PDB entry 7T5K | X-ray diffraction, 2.25 A resolution | chains A and B

# Chain A (and B)
Molecule: Dihydroorotate dehydrogenase (quinone)
Source organism: Escherichia coli K-12
Notes: EC 1.3.5.2; engineered mutation(s): 0; chain B of this document is another copy of the same molecule, construct and numbering; everything in this record applies to it too
Reference sequence: P0A7E1 (PYRD_ECOLI); residues 1-336 here = UniProt positions 1-336
Amino-acid sequence (368 residues; numbered -31 to 336; the number before each row is that of its first residue; numbers below 1 keep their minus sign (His-31 is residue -31)):
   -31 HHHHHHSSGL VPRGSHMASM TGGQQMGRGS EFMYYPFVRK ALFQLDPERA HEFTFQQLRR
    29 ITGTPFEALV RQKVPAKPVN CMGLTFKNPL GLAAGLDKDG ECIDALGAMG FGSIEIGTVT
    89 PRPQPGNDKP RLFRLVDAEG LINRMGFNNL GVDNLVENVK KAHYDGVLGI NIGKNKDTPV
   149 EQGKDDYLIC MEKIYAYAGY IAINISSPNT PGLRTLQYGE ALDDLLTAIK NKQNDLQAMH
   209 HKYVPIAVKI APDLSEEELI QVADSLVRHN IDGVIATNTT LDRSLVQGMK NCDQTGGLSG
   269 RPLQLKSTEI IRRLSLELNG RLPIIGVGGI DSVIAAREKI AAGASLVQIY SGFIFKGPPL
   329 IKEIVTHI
Not modelled in the structure: -31 to 1
Sequence notes: expression tag (-31 to 0)
UniProt features mapped onto this chain:
  - active site: Ser175 (Nucleophile)
  - binding site (FMN): Ala62 to Lys66, Thr86, Asn139, Asn172, Lys217, Thr245, Gly268, Gly297, Tyr318, Ser319
  - binding site (substrate): Lys66, Asn111 to Phe115, Asn172, Asn177, Asn246, Thr247
  - mutagenesis: Ser175 (S175A: Almost no activity; S175C: 500-fold reduction in activity)
Ligand contacts:
  - FMN (flavin mononucleotide): Ala61, Ala62, Gly63, Lys66, Gly85, Thr86, Leu100, Leu109, Asn111, Met113, Asn139, Asn172, Lys217, Thr245, Asn246, Thr247, Ser267, Gly268, Leu271, Val295, Gly296, Gly297, Ile298, Ile317, Tyr318, Ser319
  - 2-heptyl-4-hydroxy quinoline N-oxide (HQO): Tyr3, Leu10, Phe11, Pro15, Ala18, His19, Thr22, Leu64, Leu100, Arg102, Leu109, Tyr318, Phe321, Ile322, Pro326
  - orotic acid (ORO): Lys66, Thr86, Asn111, Arg112, Met113, Gly114, Phe115, Asn172, Ser175, Pro176, Asn177, Asn246, Thr247
From the paper describing this entry:
  - binding site for 2-heptyl-4-hydroxy quinoline N-oxide: Tyr3, Phe11, Pro15, Ala18, His19, Thr22, Leu100, Arg102, Leu109, Phe321, Ile322
  - conformationally variable residues (loop rearrangement): Thr30 to Gln40
  - binding site for flavin mononucleotide: Lys66, Thr86, Asn139, Asn172, Lys217, Gly268, Gly297, Tyr318, Ser319
  - binding site for orotic acid: Asn111, Gly114, Phe115, Asn172, Asn177, Asn246, Thr247

# How chain A and chain B interact
Pairs across the interface (34; chain A residue first):
  Asp105(A) - Val301(B)
  Asp105(A) - His335(B)  salt bridge
  Ala106(A) - Ile302(B)
  Leu253(A) - Ile302(B)
  Leu253(A) - Arg305(B)  hydrogen bond (backbone-side chain)
  Leu253(A) - Glu306(B)
  Val254(A) - Arg305(B)
  Gln255(A) - Arg305(B)  hydrogen bond (backbone-side chain)
  Met257(A) - Arg305(B)
  Arg269(A) - Gln272(B)  hydrogen bond
  Arg269(A) - Ile302(B)
  Arg269(A) - Ala303(B)
  Arg269(A) - Glu306(B)  salt bridge
  Gln272(A) - Arg269(B)  hydrogen bond
  Leu273(A) - Leu273(B)  hydrophobic
  Leu273(A) - Arg280(B)
  Leu273(A) - Glu306(B)
  Glu277(A) - Arg280(B)  salt bridge
  Arg280(A) - Leu273(B)
  Arg280(A) - Glu277(B)  salt bridge
  Val301(A) - Met257(B)  hydrophobic
  Ile302(A) - Ala106(B)  hydrophobic
  Ile302(A) - Leu253(B)
  Ile302(A) - Arg269(B)
  Ile302(A) - Pro270(B)  hydrophobic
  Ala303(A) - Arg269(B)
  Arg305(A) - Leu253(B)  hydrogen bond (side chain-backbone)
  Arg305(A) - Val254(B)
  Arg305(A) - Gln255(B)  hydrogen bond (side chain-backbone)
  Arg305(A) - Met257(B)
  Glu306(A) - Leu253(B)
  Glu306(A) - Arg269(B)  salt bridge
  Glu306(A) - Leu273(B)
  His335(A) - Asp105(B)  salt bridge
Interface residues without a listed pair, chain A (20 interface residues in all): Pro270, Ser300, Ala309
Interface residues without a listed pair, chain B (22 interface residues in all): Thr276, Ser300, Ala309, Glu331

# In short
20 residues of chain A and 22 residues of chain B are in contact, with 6 hydrogen bonds and 6 salt bridges.
Polar contacts include Asp105(A)-His335(B), Arg269(A)-Glu306(B) and Glu277(A)-Arg280(B). From the paper: a
binding site for 2-heptyl-4-hydroxy quinoline N-oxide at Tyr3(A), Phe11(A) and Pro15(A) among others; a
binding site for flavin mononucleotide at Lys66(A), Thr86(A) and Asn139(A) among others.
Both chains are Dihydroorotate dehydrogenase (quinone) (Escherichia coli K-12). Entry 7T5K (E. coli
dihydroorotate dehydrogenase bound to the inhibitor HQNO) was determined by X-ray diffraction (same
publication as 7T6C and 7T6H).
